8SPU - chains J and C of the 13 polymer chains in the assembly; structure by electron microscopy, 2.80 A resolution.

== Chain J ==
Molecule: 168-nt DNA strand
Sequence (168 nucleotides; row label = number of the first residue in the row):
     1 GCGTGCTGAT TCCCTCCATT CGCTCTGCAT AACTATCACT TTCTGGAACT CCATGGTCTC
    61 CTAGGTCGCC AGGCCTTTGC TTTGCAGCTT AGAACAGACT CTCTATGCTC CCTCCACCCT
   121 CTGTTTCTCC AGGTCCCACA TGGGGAGGCG CTCCTTCTCC CTGCTGAT
Not modelled in the structure: 1-3, 153-168

== Chain C ==
Name: Histone H2A type 2-C
Organism: Homo sapiens
Reference sequence: Q16777 (H2A2C_HUMAN); residues 0-128 here correspond to UniProt positions 1-129 (UniProt number = residue number + 1)
Sequence (129 residues; row label = number of the first residue in the row; numbering starts at 0):
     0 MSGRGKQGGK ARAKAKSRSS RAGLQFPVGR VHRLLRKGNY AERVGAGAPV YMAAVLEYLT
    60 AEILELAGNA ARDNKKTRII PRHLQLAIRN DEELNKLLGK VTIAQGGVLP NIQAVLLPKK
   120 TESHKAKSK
Not modelled in the structure: 0-11, 119-128
UniProt features mapped onto this chain:
  - modified residue: Ser1 (N-acetylserine), Arg3 (Citrulline), Lys5 (N6-(2-hydroxyisobutyryl)lysine), Lys9 (N6-(2-hydroxyisobutyryl)lysine), Lys13 (N6-(beta-hydroxybutyryl)lysine), Lys36 (N6-(2-hydroxyisobutyryl)lysine), Lys74 (N6-(2-hydroxyisobutyryl)lysine), Lys75 (N6-(2-hydroxyisobutyryl)lysine), Lys95 (N6-(2-hydroxyisobutyryl)lysine), Lys99 (N6-glutaryllysine), Gln104 (N5-methylglutamine), Lys118 (N6-(2-hydroxyisobutyryl)lysine), Lys119 (N6-crotonyllysine), Thr120 (Phosphothreonine), Ser122 (Phosphoserine), Lys124 (N6-crotonyllysine)
  - cross-link (Glycyl lysine isopeptide (Lys-Gly)): Lys13 (interchain with G-Cter in ubiquitin), Lys15 (interchain with G-Cter in ubiquitin), Lys119 (interchain with G-Cter in ubiquitin)

== How chain J and chain C interact ==
Pairs across the interface (14; chain J residue first):
  DC115(J) - Arg42(C)  hydrogen bond to the sugar
  DC115(J) - Val43(C)  sugar contact
  DC115(J) - Gly44(C)  phosphate contact
  DC115(J) - Ala45(C)  phosphate contact
  DA116(J) - Arg42(C)  phosphate contact
  DA116(J) - Val43(C)  hydrogen bond to the phosphate
  DG123(J) - Lys13(C)  phosphate contact
  DT125(J) - Arg29(C)  phosphate contact
  DT126(J) - Arg29(C)  salt bridge to the phosphate
  DT134(J) - Arg77(C)  hydrogen bond to the sugar
  DC135(J) - Lys75(C)  phosphate contact
  DC135(J) - Thr76(C)  hydrogen bond to the phosphate
  DC135(J) - Arg77(C)  hydrogen bond to the phosphate
  DC136(J) - Lys75(C)  phosphate contact
Other interface residues (no listed pair), chain J (9 interface residues in all): DT124
Other interface residues (no listed pair), chain C (11 interface residues in all): Ala14, His31

== Overview ==
Chain J and chain C form an interface of 9 and 11 residues respectively; the contacts include 5 hydrogen bonds
and 1 salt bridge. Among the polar pairs are DC115(J)-Arg42(C), DT134(J)-Arg77(C) and DA116(J)-Val43(C).
Here chain J is a 168-nt DNA strand and chain C is Histone H2A type 2-C (Homo sapiens). Entry 8SPU (Structure
of ESRRB nucleosome bound OCT4 at site c) was determined by electron microscopy, deposited together with 7U0G,
7U0I, 7U0J, 8DK5 and 8SPS.
